3B6F - chains I and G of the 10 polymer chains in the assembly; structure by X-ray diffraction, 3.45 A resolution.

Chain I:
Molecule: 147-nt DNA strand
From: Homo sapiens
Sequence (147 nucleotides; numbered -73 to 73; the number before each row is that of its first residue; numbers below 1 keep their minus sign (DA-73 is residue -73)):
   -73 ATCAATATCC ACCTGCAGAT ACTACCAAAA GTGTATTTGG AAACTGCTCC ATCAAAAGGC
   -13 ATGTTCAGCT GGAATCCAGC TGAACATGCC TTTTGATGGA GCAGTTTCCA AATACACTTT
    47 TGGTAGTATC TGCAGGTGGA TATTGAT

Chain G:
Molecule: Histone H2A
From: Xenopus laevis
UniProt: Q6AZJ8 (Q6AZJ8_XENLA); aligned to UniProt positions 2-129 over residues 1-128 (the alignment contains insertions or deletions, so no single offset holds)
Amino-acid sequence (128 residues; row label = number of the first residue in the row):
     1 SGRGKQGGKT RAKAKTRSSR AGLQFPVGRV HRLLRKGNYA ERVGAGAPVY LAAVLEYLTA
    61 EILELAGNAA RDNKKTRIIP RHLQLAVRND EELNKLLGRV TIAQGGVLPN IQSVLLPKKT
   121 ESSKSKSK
Disordered / not traced: 1-12, 122-128

How chain I and chain G interact:
Residue-residue contacts (17; chain I residue first):
  DA38(I) with Arg42(G), hydrogen bond to the sugar; Val43(G), sugar contact; Gly44(G), phosphate contact; Ala45(G), hydrogen bond to the phosphate
  DT39(I) with Arg35(G), salt bridge to the phosphate; Glu41(G), phosphate contact; Arg42(G), phosphate contact; Val43(G), hydrogen bond to the phosphate
  DT45(I) with Lys13(G), hydrogen bond to the phosphate
  DT46(I) with Lys13(G), phosphate contact
  DG48(I) with Arg29(G), phosphate contact
  DG49(I) with Arg29(G), salt bridge to the phosphate
  DG58(I) with Thr76(G), hydrogen bond to the phosphate
  DC59(I) with Lys75(G), hydrogen bond to the phosphate; Thr76(G), hydrogen bond to the phosphate; Arg77(G), hydrogen bond to the phosphate
  DA60(I) with Lys75(G), base contact
Other interface residues (no listed pair), chain I (10 interface residues in all): DA37
Other interface residues (no listed pair), chain G (13 interface residues in all): His31, Lys74

Summary:
10 residues of chain I face 13 of chain G across their interface, with 8 hydrogen bonds and 2 salt bridges.
Among the polar pairs are DA38(I)-Arg42(G), DA38(I)-Ala45(G) and DT39(I)-Val43(G).
Chain I is a 147-nt DNA strand (Homo sapiens) and chain G is Histone H2A (Xenopus laevis); the structure,
Nucleosome core particle treated with cisplatin, was determined by X-ray diffraction, deposited together with
3B6G.
